1SFO - chains A and E of the 12 polymer chains in the assembly; structure by X-ray diffraction, 3.61 A resolution.

# Chain A
Name: DNA-directed RNA polymerase II largest subunit
Source organism: Saccharomyces cerevisiae
Notes: EC 2.7.7.6
UniProtKB: P04050 (RPB1_YEAST); residue numbers follow UniProt; this construct covers 1-1733
Amino-acid sequence (1733 residues; each row starts with the number of its first residue):
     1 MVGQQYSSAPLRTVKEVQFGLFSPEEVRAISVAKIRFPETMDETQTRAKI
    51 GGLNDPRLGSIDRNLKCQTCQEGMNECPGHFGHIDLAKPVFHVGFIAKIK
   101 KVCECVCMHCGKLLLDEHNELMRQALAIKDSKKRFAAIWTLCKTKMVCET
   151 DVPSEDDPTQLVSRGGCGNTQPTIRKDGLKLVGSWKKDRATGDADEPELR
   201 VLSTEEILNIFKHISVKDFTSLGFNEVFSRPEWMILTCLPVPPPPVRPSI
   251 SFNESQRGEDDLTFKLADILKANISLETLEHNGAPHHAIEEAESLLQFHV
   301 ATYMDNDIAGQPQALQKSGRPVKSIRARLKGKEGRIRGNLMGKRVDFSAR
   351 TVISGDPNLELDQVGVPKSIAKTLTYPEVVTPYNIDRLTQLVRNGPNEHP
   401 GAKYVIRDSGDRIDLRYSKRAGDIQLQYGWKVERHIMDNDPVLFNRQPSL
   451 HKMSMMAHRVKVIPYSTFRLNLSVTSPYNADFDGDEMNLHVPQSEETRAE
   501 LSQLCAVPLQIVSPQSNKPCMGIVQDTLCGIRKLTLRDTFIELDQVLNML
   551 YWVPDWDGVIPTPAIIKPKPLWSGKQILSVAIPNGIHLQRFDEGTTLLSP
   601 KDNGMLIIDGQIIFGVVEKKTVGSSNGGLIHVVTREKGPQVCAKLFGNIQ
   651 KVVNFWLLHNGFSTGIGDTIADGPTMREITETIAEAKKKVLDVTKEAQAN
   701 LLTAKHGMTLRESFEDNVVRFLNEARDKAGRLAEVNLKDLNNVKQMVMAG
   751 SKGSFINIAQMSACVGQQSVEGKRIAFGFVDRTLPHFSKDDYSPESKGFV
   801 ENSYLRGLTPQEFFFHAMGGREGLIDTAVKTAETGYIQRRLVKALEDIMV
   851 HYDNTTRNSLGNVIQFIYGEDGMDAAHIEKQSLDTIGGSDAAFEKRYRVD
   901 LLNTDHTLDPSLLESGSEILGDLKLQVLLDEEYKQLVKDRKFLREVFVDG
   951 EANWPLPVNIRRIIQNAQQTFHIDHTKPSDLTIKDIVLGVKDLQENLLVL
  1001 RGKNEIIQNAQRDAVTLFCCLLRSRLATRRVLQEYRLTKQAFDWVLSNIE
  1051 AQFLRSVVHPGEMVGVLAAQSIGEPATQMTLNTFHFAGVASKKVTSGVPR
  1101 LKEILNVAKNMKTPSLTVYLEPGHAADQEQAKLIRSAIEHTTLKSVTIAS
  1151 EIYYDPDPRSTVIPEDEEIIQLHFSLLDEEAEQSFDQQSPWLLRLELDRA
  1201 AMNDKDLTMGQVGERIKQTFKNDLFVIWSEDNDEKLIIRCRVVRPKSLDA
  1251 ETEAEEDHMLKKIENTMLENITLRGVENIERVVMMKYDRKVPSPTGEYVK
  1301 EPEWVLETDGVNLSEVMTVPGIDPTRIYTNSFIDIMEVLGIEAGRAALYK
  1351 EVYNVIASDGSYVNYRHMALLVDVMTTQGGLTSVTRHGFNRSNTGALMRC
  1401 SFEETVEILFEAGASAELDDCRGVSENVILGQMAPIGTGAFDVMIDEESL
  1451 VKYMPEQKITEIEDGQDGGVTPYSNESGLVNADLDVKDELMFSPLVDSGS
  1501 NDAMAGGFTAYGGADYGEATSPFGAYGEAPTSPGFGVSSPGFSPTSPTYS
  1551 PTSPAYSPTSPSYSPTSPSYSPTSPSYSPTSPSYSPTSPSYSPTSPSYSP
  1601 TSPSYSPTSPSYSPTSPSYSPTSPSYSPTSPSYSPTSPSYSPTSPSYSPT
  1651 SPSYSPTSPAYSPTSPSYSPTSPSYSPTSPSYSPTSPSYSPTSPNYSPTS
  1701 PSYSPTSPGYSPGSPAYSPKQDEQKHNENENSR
Disordered / not traced: 1-2, 155-160, 187-198, 1082-1091, 1177-1186, 1244-1253, 1446-1733
Bound ions: Zn2+ site 1: Cys70, Cys77; Zn2+ site 2: Cys107, Cys148; Mg2+: Asp481, Asp483, Asp485 (shared with 1 residue of chain R)
Curated features (UniProtKB/Swiss-Prot):
  - region: Pro248 to Asp260 (Lid loop), Asn306 to Lys323 (Rudder loop), Pro810 to Glu822 (Bridging helix)
  - binding site (Zn(2+)): Cys67, Cys70, Cys77, His80, Cys107, Cys110, Cys148, Cys167
  - binding site (Mg(2+)): Asp481, Asp483, Asp485
  - modified residue: Thr1471 (Phosphothreonine)
  - cross-link (Glycyl lysine isopeptide (Lys-Gly)): Lys695 (interchain with G-Cter in ubiquitin), Lys1246 (interchain with G-Cter in ubiquitin), Lys1350 (interchain with G-Cter in ubiquitin)
  - natural variant: Ser1653 to Pro1659 (deletion: In strain: A364A)
  - mutagenesis: Lys1246 (K1246R: Impairs ubiquitination during transcription stress)

# Chain E
Name: DNA-directed RNA polymerases I, II, and III 27 kDa polypeptide
Source organism: Saccharomyces cerevisiae
Notes: EC 2.7.7.6
UniProtKB: P20434 (RPB5_YEAST); numbering as in UniProt (aligned over 1-215)
Amino-acid sequence (215 residues; each row starts with the number of its first residue):
     1 MDQENERNISRLWRAFRTVKEMVKDRGYFITQEEVELPLEDFKAKYCDSM
    51 GRPQRKMMSFQANPTEESISKFPDMGSLWVEFCDEPSVGVKTMKTFVIHI
   101 QEKNFQTGIFVYQNNITPSAMKLVPSIPPATIETFNEAALVVNITHHELV
   151 PKHIRLSSDEKRELLKRYRLKESQLPRIQRADPVALYLGLKRGEVVKIIR
   201 KSETSGRYASYRICM
Disordered / not traced: 1

# Interface between chain A and chain E
Residue-residue contacts (76):
  Arg857(A) - Tyr168(E)  hydrogen bond (side chain-backbone)
  Arg857(A) - Leu170(E)
  Arg857(A) - Gln174(E)
  Leu860(A) - Gln174(E)  hydrogen bond (backbone-side chain)
  Gly861(A) - Leu170(E)
  Gly861(A) - Gln174(E)
  Asn862(A) - Gln174(E)
  Asn862(A) - Arg177(E)
  Val863(A) - Leu170(E)  hydrophobic
  Val863(A) - Gln174(E)  hydrogen bond (backbone-backbone)
  Val863(A) - Pro176(E)
  Gln865(A) - Tyr208(E)
  Phe866(A) - Tyr168(E)  hydrophobic
  Phe866(A) - Tyr208(E)  hydrogen bond (backbone-side chain)
  Phe866(A) - Ala209(E)
  Phe866(A) - Tyr211(E)  hydrophobic
  Gly869(A) - Thr204(E)  hydrogen bond (backbone-side chain)
  Glu870(A) - Arg200(E)  salt bridge
  Glu870(A) - Ser202(E)  hydrogen bond
  Glu870(A) - Thr204(E)
  Glu870(A) - Ser205(E)  hydrogen bond (backbone-side chain)
  Glu870(A) - Tyr208(E)
  Asp871(A) - Thr204(E)
  Phe942(A) - Gly206(E)
  Glu945(A) - Lys201(E)  salt bridge
  Val946(A) - Lys201(E)
  Phe947(A) - Glu203(E)
  Trp954(A) - Glu203(E)
  Leu956(A) - Thr204(E)
  Asn1004(A) - Arg167(E)
  Ile1006(A) - Glu163(E)
  Ile1006(A) - Tyr211(E)
  Ile1007(A) - Arg167(E)
  Asp1013(A) - Ser205(E)  hydrogen bond (backbone-side chain)
  Asp1013(A) - Arg207(E)
  Ala1014(A) - Ser205(E)
  Leu1017(A) - Glu203(E)
  Leu1017(A) - Thr204(E)
  Leu1017(A) - Ser205(E)
  Leu1017(A) - Gly206(E)
  Glu1315(A) - Arg11(E)  salt bridge
  Thr1318(A) - Arg11(E)  hydrogen bond
  Thr1318(A) - Arg14(E)  hydrogen bond (backbone-side chain)
  Val1319(A) - Arg14(E)
  Pro1324(A) - Val142(E)  hydrophobic
  Pro1324(A) - His147(E)  hydrogen bond (backbone-side chain)
  Thr1325(A) - His146(E)  hydrogen bond (side chain-backbone)
  Thr1325(A) - His147(E)  hydrogen bond (backbone-side chain)
  Thr1325(A) - Glu148(E)  hydrogen bond (backbone-backbone)
  Arg1326(A) - His147(E)
  Arg1326(A) - Glu148(E)  salt bridge
  Ile1327(A) - His147(E)
  Met1336(A) - Pro183(E)
  Glu1337(A) - Pro183(E)
  Val1338(A) - Ile144(E)
  Val1338(A) - Pro183(E)
  Leu1339(A) - Ile144(E)  hydrophobic
  Leu1339(A) - His147(E)
  Leu1339(A) - Pro183(E)
  Leu1339(A) - Val184(E)
  Gly1340(A) - Asp182(E)
  Gly1340(A) - Pro183(E)
  Ile1341(A) - Asp182(E)  hydrogen bond (backbone-side chain)
  Ile1341(A) - Arg212(E)
  Glu1342(A) - Pro151(E)
  Glu1342(A) - Arg200(E)  salt bridge
  Glu1342(A) - Arg212(E)  salt bridge
  Ala1343(A) - Leu149(E)
  Arg1345(A) - Arg200(E)
  Tyr1365(A) - Glu203(E)
  Arg1366(A) - Thr204(E)
  Asp1373(A) - Arg200(E)  salt bridge
  Thr1376(A) - Arg212(E)  hydrogen bond (backbone-side chain)
  Thr1377(A) - Arg177(E)  hydrogen bond (backbone-backbone)
  Gly1379(A) - Arg177(E)
  Gly1379(A) - Gln179(E)
Also at the interface, not in a pair above, chain A (53 interface residues in all): Ile864, Ile867, Pro955, Thr1016, Met1317, Ile1335, Ala1347, Tyr1349, Gln1378
Also at the interface, not in a pair above, chain E (41 interface residues in all): Val141, Val150, His153, Arg169, Ser173, Ile178, Ile198, Ser210, Met215

# Summary
53 residues of chain A and 41 residues of chain E are in contact; the contacts include 17 hydrogen bonds and 7
salt bridges. Polar pairs include Glu870(A)-Arg200(E), Glu945(A)-Lys201(E) and Glu1315(A)-Arg11(E).
Here chain A is DNA-directed RNA polymerase II largest subunit and chain E is DNA-directed RNA polymerases I,
II, and III 27 kDa polypeptide, both from Saccharomyces cerevisiae. Entry 1SFO (RNA polymerase II strand
separated elongation complex) was determined by X-ray diffraction.
